Entry 13GS (X-ray diffraction, 1.90 A resolution); this record covers chains A and B.

== Chain A (and B) ==
Name: Glutathione S-transferase
Source organism: Homo sapiens
Notes: EC 2.5.1.18; chain B of this document is another copy of the same molecule, construct and numbering; everything in this record applies to it too
Reference sequence: P09211 (GTP_HUMAN); residue numbers follow UniProt; this construct covers 1-209
Sequence (210 residues; row label = number of the first residue in the row; numbering starts at 0):
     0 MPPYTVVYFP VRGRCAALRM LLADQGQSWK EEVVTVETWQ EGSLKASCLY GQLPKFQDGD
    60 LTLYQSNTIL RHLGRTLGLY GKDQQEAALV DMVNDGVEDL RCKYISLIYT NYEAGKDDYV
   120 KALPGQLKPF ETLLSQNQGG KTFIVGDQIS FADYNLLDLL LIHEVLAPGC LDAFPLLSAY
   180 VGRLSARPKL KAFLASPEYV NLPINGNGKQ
Residues lining bound ligands:
  - glutathione (GSH): Tyr7, Phe8, Arg13, Trp38, Lys44, Gly50, Gln51, Leu52, Pro53, Gln64, Ser65
  - sulfasalazine (SAS; 2-hydroxy-(5-([4-(2-pyridinylamino)sulfonyl]phenyl)azo)benzoic acid): Tyr7, Phe8, Pro9, Val10, Arg13, Val33, Val35, Ile104, Tyr108, Pro202, Asn204, Gly205

== Interface between chain A and chain B ==
Contacting residue pairs (51):
  Leu48(A) - Met91(B)  hydrophobic
  Leu48(A) - Pro128(B)
  Leu48(A) - Leu132(B)  hydrophobic
  Tyr49(A) - Met91(B)  hydrogen bond (side chain-backbone)
  Tyr49(A) - Val92(B)
  Tyr49(A) - Gly95(B)
  Tyr49(A) - Pro128(B)  hydrophobic
  Tyr49(A) - Phe129(B)
  Leu60(A) - Gln84(B)
  Tyr63(A) - Met91(B)  hydrogen bond (backbone-side chain)
  Gln64(A) - Asp94(B)
  Gln64(A) - Gly95(B)
  Gln64(A) - Asp98(B)  hydrogen bond
  Asn66(A) - Asp94(B)
  Thr67(A) - Ala87(B)
  Thr67(A) - Asp90(B)  hydrogen bond (side chain-backbone)
  Thr67(A) - Met91(B)  hydrogen bond (side chain-backbone)
  Thr67(A) - Asp94(B)  hydrogen bond
  Arg70(A) - Arg70(B)
  Arg70(A) - Asp90(B)
  His71(A) - Ala87(B)
  Arg74(A) - Tyr79(B)
  Arg74(A) - Gln83(B)
  Arg74(A) - Ala86(B)
  Arg74(A) - Ala87(B)
  Arg74(A) - Asp90(B)  salt bridge
  Thr75(A) - Gln83(B)
  Tyr79(A) - Arg74(B)
  Gln83(A) - Arg74(B)
  Gln83(A) - Thr75(B)
  Ala86(A) - Arg74(B)
  Ala87(A) - Thr67(B)
  Ala87(A) - His71(B)
  Ala87(A) - Arg74(B)
  Asp90(A) - Thr67(B)  hydrogen bond (backbone-side chain)
  Asp90(A) - Arg70(B)
  Asp90(A) - Arg74(B)  salt bridge
  Met91(A) - Leu48(B)  hydrophobic
  Met91(A) - Tyr49(B)  hydrogen bond (backbone-side chain)
  Met91(A) - Tyr63(B)
  Met91(A) - Thr67(B)  hydrogen bond (backbone-side chain)
  Val92(A) - Tyr49(B)
  Asp94(A) - Gln64(B)
  Asp94(A) - Asn66(B)
  Asp94(A) - Thr67(B)  hydrogen bond
  Gly95(A) - Tyr49(B)
  Gly95(A) - Gln64(B)
  Asp98(A) - Gln64(B)  hydrogen bond
  Pro128(A) - Leu48(B)
  Pro128(A) - Tyr49(B)  hydrophobic
  Phe129(A) - Tyr49(B)
Also at the interface, not in a pair above, chain A (27 interface residues in all): Leu62, Gln84, Leu88, Leu132
Also at the interface, not in a pair above, chain B (28 interface residues in all): Leu60, Thr61, Leu62, Leu88

== Summary ==
27 residues of chain A face 28 of chain B across their interface, with 11 hydrogen bonds and 2 salt bridges.
Polar contacts include Arg74(A)-Asp90(B), Tyr49(A)-Met91(B) and Tyr63(A)-Met91(B). Ligands of chain A:
glutathione and sulfasalazine.
Both chains are Glutathione S-transferase (Homo sapiens). Entry 13GS (Glutathione S-transferase complexed with
sulfasalazine) was determined by X-ray diffraction (same publication as 12GS, 18GS, 19GS and 20GS).
